Entry 2CHA (X-ray diffraction, 2.00 A resolution); this record covers chains A and B of the 6 polymer chains in the assembly.

[Chain A]
Molecule: Alpha-chymotrypsin A
Organism: Bos taurus
Notes: EC 3.4.21.1
UniProtKB: P00766 (CTRA_BOVIN); numbering as in UniProt (aligned over 1-13)
Sequence (13 residues; numbered 1 to 13; the number before each row is that of its first residue):
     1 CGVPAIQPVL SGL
Disordered / not traced: 10-13

[Chain B]
Molecule: Alpha-chymotrypsin A
Organism: Bos taurus
Notes: EC 3.4.21.1
UniProtKB: P00766 (CTRA_BOVIN); residues 16-146 here = UniProt positions 16-146
Sequence (131 residues; numbered 16 to 146; the number before each row is that of its first residue):
    16 IVNGEEAVPG SWPWQVSLQD KTGFHFCGGS LINENWVVTA AHCGVTTSDV VVAGEFDQGS
    76 SSEKIQKLKI AKVFKNSKYN SLTINNDITL LKLSTAASFS QTVSAVCLPS ASDDFAAGTT
   136 CVTTGWGLTR Y
Disulfides: Cys42-Cys58
Swiss-Prot annotation at these positions:
  - active site (Charge relay system): His57, Asp102

[Interface between chain A and chain B]
Disulfides between the chains: Cys1(A)-Cys122(B)
Pairs across the interface (13):
  Cys1(A) - Ala120(B)
  Cys1(A) - Cys122(B)  disulfide
  Gly2(A) - Ala120(B)  hydrogen bond (backbone-backbone)
  Pro4(A) - Ser26(B)
  Pro4(A) - Pro28(B)
  Ala5(A) - Gln116(B)
  Ile6(A) - Val23(B)  hydrophobic
  Ile6(A) - Pro24(B)
  Ile6(A) - Ser26(B)
  Ile6(A) - Thr117(B)
  Pro8(A) - Ser26(B)
  Pro8(A) - Trp27(B)  hydrophobic
  Val9(A) - Val23(B)
Other interface residues (no listed pair), chain B (12 interface residues in all): Gly25, Trp29, Val121

[Summary]
Chain A and chain B form an interface of 7 and 12 residues respectively, with 1 disulfide bond and 1 hydrogen
bond. The hydrogen-bonded pair Gly2(A)-Ala120(B) is a backbone contact. From UniProt: active-site residues
His57(B) and Asp102(B) on chain B.
Here chain A is Alpha-chymotrypsin A and chain B is Alpha-chymotrypsin A, both from Bos taurus. Entry 2CHA
(The structure of crystalline alpha-chymotrypsin, $v.the atomic structure of tosyl-alpha-chymotrypsin at 2
angstroms resolution) was determined by X-ray diffraction.
